PDB entry 5LMS | electron microscopy, 5.10 A resolution (low resolution: residue-level contacts below are approximate; hydrogen-bond / salt-bridge calls are withheld) | chains A and T of the 25 polymer chains in the assembly

[Chain A]
Molecule: 16S rRNA
From: Thermus thermophilus HB8
Sequence (1522 nucleotides; each row starts with the number of its first residue; note: 44 numbers in that range are skipped by the numbering (no residue carries them; nothing is unmodelled there); a row labelled like 189A-189L holds insertion residues (189A, then the next letters in order); numbering starts at 0):
     0 UUUGUUGGAGAGUUUGAUCCUGGCUCAGGGUGAACGCUGGCGGCGUGCCU
    50 AAGACAUGCAAGUCGUGCGGGCCG
    76 CGGGGUUUU
    88 ACUCCG
    96 UGGUCAGCGGCGGACGGGUGAGUAACGCGUGGGU
  129A G
   130 ACCUACCCGGAAGAGGGGGACAACCCGGGGAAACUCGGGCUAAUCCCCCA
   180 UGUGGACCCG
189A-189L CCCCUUGGGGUG
   190 UGUCCAAAGGGCUUU
   216 GCCCGCUUCCGGAUGGGCCCGCGUCCCAUCAGCUAGUUGGUGGGGUAAUG
   266 GCCCACCAAGGCGACGACGGGUAGCCGGUCUGAGAGGAUGGCCGGCCACA
   316 GGGGCACUGAGACACGGGCCCCACUCCUACGGGAGGCAGCAGUUAGGAAU
   366 CUUCCGCAAUGGGCGCAAGCCUGACGGAGCGACGCCGCUUGGAGGAAGAA
   416 GCCCUUCGGGGUGUAAACUCCUGA
   441 ACCCGGGACGAAACCCCC
   460 GA
   470 CGAGGGGA
   479 CUGACGGUACCGGGGUAA
   498 UAGCGCCGGCCAACUCCGUGCCAGCAGCCGCGGUAAUACGGAGGGCGCGA
   548 GCGUUACCCGGAUUCACUGGGCGUAAAGGGCGUGUAGGCGGCCUGGGGCG
   598 UCCCAUGUGAAAGACCACGGCUCAACCGUGGGGGAGCGUGGGAUACGCUC
   648 AGGCUAGACGGUGGGAGAGGGUGGUGGAAUUCCCGGAGUAGCGGUGAAAU
   698 GCGCAGAUACCGGGAGGAACGCCGAUGGCGAAGGCAGCCACCUGGUCCAC
   748 CCGUGACGCUGAGGCGCGAAAGCGUGGGGAGCAAACCGGAUUAGAUACCC
   798 GGGUAGUCCACGCCCUAAACGAUGCGCGCUAGGUCUCUGGGUCU
   848 CCUGGGGGCCGAAGCUAACGCGUUAAGCGCGCCGCCUGGGGAGUACGGCC
   898 GCAAGGCUGAAACUCAAAGGAAUUGACGGGGGCCCGCACAAGCGGUGGAG
   948 CAUGUGGUUUAAUUCGAAGCAACGCGAAGAACCUUACCAGGCCUUGACAU
   998 GCUA
 1001A G
  1002 GGAACCCGGGUGAAAGCCUGGGGUGCCCC
1030A-1030D GCGA
  1031 GGGGAGCCCUAGCACAGGUGCUGCAUGGCCGUCGUCAGCUCGUGCCGUGA
  1081 GGUGUUGGGUUAAGUCCCGCAACGAGCGCAACCCCCGCCGUUAGUUGCCA
  1131 GCGGUUCGGCCGGGCACUCUAACGGGACUGCCCGCG
  1168 AAAGCGGGAGGAAGGAGGGGACGACGUCUGGUCAGCAUGGCCCUUACGGC
  1218 CUGGGCGACACACGUGCUACAAUGCCCACUACAAAGCGAUGCCACCCGGC
  1268 AACGGGGAGCUAAUCGCAAAAAGGUGGGCCCAGUUCGGAUUGGGGUCUGC
  1318 AACCCGACCCCAUGAAGCCGGAAUCGCUAGUAAUCGCGGAUCAGCC
 1363A A
  1364 UGCCGCGGUGAAUACGUUCCCGGGCCUUGUACACACCGCCCGUCACGCCA
  1414 UGGGAGCGGGCUCUACCCGAAGUCGCCGG
1442A-1442B GA
  1443 GCCUA
  1452 C
  1456 GGGCAGGCGCCGAGGGUAGGGCCCGUGACUGGGGCGAAGUCGUAACAAGG
  1506 UAGCUGUACCGGAAGGUGCGGCUGGAUCACCUCCUUUCU
Disordered / not traced: 0-4, 1533, 1543-1544

[Chain T]
Protein: 30S ribosomal protein S20
From: Thermus thermophilus (strain HB8 / ATCC 27634 / DSM 579)
UniProtKB: P80380 (RS20_THET8); residues 1-106 here = UniProt positions 1-106
Sequence (106 residues; numbered 1 to 106; the number before each row is that of its first residue):
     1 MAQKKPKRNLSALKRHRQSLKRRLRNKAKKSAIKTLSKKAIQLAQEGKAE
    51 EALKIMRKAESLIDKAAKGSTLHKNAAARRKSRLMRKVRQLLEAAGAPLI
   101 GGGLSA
Disordered / not traced: 1-7

[Interface between chain A and chain T]
Contacting residue pairs - 97 pairs, chain A then chain T:
  G61(A) - Leu10(T)
  U62(A) - Lys14(T)
  G102(A) - Arg17(T)
  C103(A) - Lys14(T)
  C103(A) - Arg17(T)
  G104(A) - Lys14(T)
  G104(A) - Gln18(T)
  G105(A) - Lys14(T)
  G105(A) - Gln18(T)
  G105(A) - Arg22(T)
  C106(A) - Arg15(T)
  G107(A) - Arg15(T)
  G108(A) - Arg15(T)
  C131(A) - Asn75(T)
  C132(A) - Lys74(T)
  C132(A) - Asn75(T)
  U133(A) - Lys74(T)
  C150(A) - Lys21(T)
  C174(A) - Arg25(T)
  C175(A) - Arg25(T)
  C175(A) - Lys29(T)
  C176(A) - Lys29(T)
  C177(A) - Lys65(T)
  C178(A) - Lys65(T)
  A185(A) - Ala78(T)
  A185(A) - Lys81(T)
  C186(A) - Ala78(T)
  C186(A) - Ser82(T)
  C186(A) - Met85(T)
  C187(A) - Ser82(T)
  C187(A) - Met85(T)
  C187(A) - Arg86(T)
  C187(A) - Arg89(T)
  C187(A) - Leu104(T)
  C187(A) - Ser105(T)
  C188(A) - Arg89(T)
  C188(A) - Ser105(T)
  U190(A) - Ser105(T)
  G191(A) - Met85(T)
  G191(A) - Gly102(T)
  G191(A) - Gly103(T)
  G191(A) - Leu104(T)
  G191(A) - Ser105(T)
  U192(A) - Arg57(T)
  U192(A) - Glu60(T)
  U192(A) - Gly102(T)
  U192(A) - Gly103(T)
  C193(A) - Glu60(T)
  C193(A) - Ser61(T)
  C193(A) - Asp64(T)
  C194(A) - Ser61(T)
  C194(A) - Asp64(T)
  C194(A) - Lys65(T)
  C194(A) - Lys68(T)
  A195(A) - Lys65(T)
  A195(A) - Lys68(T)
  A196(A) - Lys68(T)
  G258(A) - Arg86(T)
  G259(A) - Arg83(T)
  G260(A) - Lys34(T)
  G260(A) - Arg83(T)
  U261(A) - Lys30(T)
  U261(A) - Arg79(T)
  U261(A) - Arg83(T)
  A262(A) - Lys74(T)
  A262(A) - Asn75(T)
  A262(A) - Ala76(T)
  A263(A) - Arg79(T)
  C322(A) - Ser19(T)
  C322(A) - Arg23(T)
  U323(A) - Ser19(T)
  U323(A) - Arg22(T)
  U323(A) - Arg23(T)
  U323(A) - Asn26(T)
  G324(A) - Arg22(T)
  G324(A) - Asn26(T)
  G324(A) - Ser70(T)
  A325(A) - Ser70(T)
  G332(A) - Leu10(T)
  G332(A) - His16(T)
  U1436(A) - Lys27(T)
  C1437(A) - Lys34(T)
  G1438(A) - Lys34(T)
  C1439(A) - Lys38(T)
  G1456(A) - Leu36(T)
  G1456(A) - Lys39(T)
  G1456(A) - Lys58(T)
  G1457(A) - Ala32(T)
  G1457(A) - Leu36(T)
  G1457(A) - Lys39(T)
  G1458(A) - Ala28(T)
  G1458(A) - Ser31(T)
  G1458(A) - Ala32(T)
  G1458(A) - Thr35(T)
  C1459(A) - Lys27(T)
  C1459(A) - Ala28(T)
  C1459(A) - Ser31(T)
Interface residues without a listed pair, chain A (56 interface residues in all): A60, G184, G189L, U222, U223, G331, G333, G1441
Interface residues without a listed pair, chain T (51 interface residues in all): Ala12, Leu72, His73, Arg80, Ala106

[In short]
56 residues of chain A and 51 residues of chain T are in contact.
Here chain A is 16S rRNA (Thermus thermophilus HB8) and chain T is 30S ribosomal protein S20 (Thermus
thermophilus (strain HB8 / ATCC 27634 / DSM 579)). Entry 5LMS (Structure of bacterial 30S-IF1-IF3-mRNA-tRNA
translation pre-initiation complex(state-2C)) was determined by electron microscopy together with 5LMN, 5LMO,
5LMP, 5LMQ, 5LMR, 5LMT, 5LMU and 5LMV from the same study.
